Entry 8RMM (electron microscopy, 3.26 A resolution); this record covers chains O and E of the 21 polymer chains in the assembly.

[Chain O]
Protein: Synthetic nanobody SbC2
Source organism: synthetic construct
Notes: antibody fragment or engineered binder
Sequence (130 residues; numbered -3 to 126; the number before each row is that of its first residue; numbers below 1 keep their minus sign (Gln-3 is residue -3)):
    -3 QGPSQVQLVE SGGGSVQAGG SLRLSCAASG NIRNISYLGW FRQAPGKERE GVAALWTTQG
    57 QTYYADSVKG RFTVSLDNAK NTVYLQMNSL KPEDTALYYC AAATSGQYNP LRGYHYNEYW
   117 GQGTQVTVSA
Disordered / not traced: -3 to 0, 126
Cystine bridges: Cys22-Cys96

[Chain E]
Protein: Calcium homeostasis modulator protein 2
Source organism: Homo sapiens
UniProt: Q9HA72 (CAHM2_HUMAN); numbering as in UniProt (aligned over 2-323)
Sequence (331 residues; each row starts with the number of its first residue; numbering starts at 0):
     0 MSAALIAENF RFLSLFFKSK DVMIFNGLVA LGTVGSQELF SVVAFHCPCS PARNYLYGLA
    60 AIGVPALVLF IIGIILNNHT WNLVAECQHR RTKNCSAAPT FLLLSSILGR AAVAPVTWSV
   120 ISLLRGEAYV CALSEFVDPS SLTAREEHFP SAHATEILAR FPCKENPDNL SDFREEVSRR
   180 LRYESQLFGW LLIGVVAILV FLTKCLKHYC SPLSYRQEAY WAQYRANEDQ LFQRTAEVHS
   240 RVLAANNVRR FFGFVALNKD DEELIANFPV EGTQPRPQWN AITGVYLYRE NQGLPLYSRL
   300 HKWAQGLAGN GAAPDNVEMA LLPSALEVLF Q
Disordered / not traced: 0-34, 309-313, 330
Cystine bridges: Cys46-Cys130, Cys48-Cys162
Sequence notes: initiating methionine (0); expression tag (1, 324-330)
Small-molecule neighbours: diundecyl phosphatidyl choline (PLC): Ser104, Ser105, Gly108, Arg109, Ala111, Val112, Val115, Leu191, Val194, Val195, Leu198, Val199, Thr202, Lys206
Swiss-Prot annotation at these positions:
  - region: Leu14 to Phe39 (Central pore), Glu145 to His152 (Hemichannel docking), Tyr214 to Phe251 (Intersubunit interaction)
  - site: Asn168 (Not N-glycosylated)
  - mutagenesis: Arg10 (R10A: Markedly reduces the inhibition by ruthenium red at negative membrane potentials. Does not affect Ca(2+)-dependent inactivation of the channel), Glu37 (E37R: Reduces the inhibition by ruthenium red), Ala143 to Glu146 (Prevents gap junction formation), His238 (H238A: Decreases intrasubunit interactions), Phe251 (F251A: Decreases intrasubunit interactions)

[Interface between chain O and chain E]
Contacting residue pairs - 37 pairs, chain O then chain E:
  Tyr33(O) - Leu325(E)  hydrophobic
  Tyr33(O) - Glu326(E)  hydrogen bond
  Gly35(O) - Leu325(E)
  Phe37(O) - Ala324(E)  hydrophobic
  Phe37(O) - Leu325(E)  hydrophobic
  Ala50(O) - Leu325(E)  hydrophobic
  Ala50(O) - Leu328(E)  hydrophobic
  Ala50(O) - Phe329(E)
  Trp52(O) - Phe329(E)
  Gln57(O) - Phe329(E)
  Thr58(O) - Phe329(E)
  Tyr59(O) - Leu328(E)
  Tyr59(O) - Phe329(E)  hydrophobic
  Ala97(O) - Leu325(E)
  Ala98(O) - Leu325(E)
  Ala99(O) - Ser323(E)
  Arg108(O) - Met318(E)
  Gly109(O) - Ala319(E)
  Tyr110(O) - Glu317(E)
  Tyr110(O) - Met318(E)  hydrogen bond (backbone-backbone)
  Tyr110(O) - Ala319(E)  hydrogen bond (backbone-backbone)
  Tyr110(O) - Leu320(E)
  Tyr110(O) - Leu321(E)  hydrophobic
  Tyr110(O) - Pro322(E)  hydrophobic
  His111(O) - Val316(E)
  His111(O) - Glu317(E)
  His111(O) - Met318(E)
  Tyr112(O) - Asn315(E)  hydrogen bond (backbone-side chain)
  Tyr112(O) - Val316(E)  hydrogen bond (backbone-backbone)
  Tyr112(O) - Leu321(E)
  Tyr112(O) - Pro322(E)
  Tyr112(O) - Ser323(E)
  Asn113(O) - Asp314(E)
  Asn113(O) - Asn315(E)  hydrogen bond
  Glu114(O) - Asp314(E)  hydrogen bond (backbone-backbone)
  Glu114(O) - Ser323(E)  hydrogen bond
  Glu114(O) - Ala324(E)
Interface residues without a listed pair, chain O (21 interface residues in all): Leu34, Arg45, Gly47

[In short]
21 residues of chain O and 15 residues of chain E are in contact, with 8 hydrogen bonds. Polar pairs include
Tyr33(O)-Glu326(E), Tyr112(O)-Asn315(E) and Asn113(O)-Asn315(E). Ligands of chain E: diundecyl phosphatidyl
choline. From UniProt: 8 mutagenesis sites on chain E.
Here chain O is Synthetic nanobody SbC2 (synthetic construct) and chain E is Calcium homeostasis modulator
protein 2 (Homo sapiens). Entry 8RMM (Structure of heteromeric CALHM2/4 channel in complex with synthetic
nanobodies SbC2 and SbC4) was determined by electron microscopy, deposited together with 8RMK, 8RML and 8RMN.
